PDB entry 3S3O | X-ray diffraction, 2.55 A resolution | chains A and B of the 4 polymer chains in the assembly

Chain A (and B):
Name: PFV integrase
Source organism: Human spumaretrovirus
Notes: EC 2.7.7.-; chain B of this document is another copy of the same molecule, construct and numbering; everything in this record applies to it too
UniProtKB: P14350 (POL_FOAMV); residues 1-392 here correspond to UniProt positions 752-1143 (UniProt number = residue number + 751)
Amino-acid sequence (395 residues; row label = number of the first residue in the row; numbers below 1 keep their minus sign (Gly-2 is residue -2)):
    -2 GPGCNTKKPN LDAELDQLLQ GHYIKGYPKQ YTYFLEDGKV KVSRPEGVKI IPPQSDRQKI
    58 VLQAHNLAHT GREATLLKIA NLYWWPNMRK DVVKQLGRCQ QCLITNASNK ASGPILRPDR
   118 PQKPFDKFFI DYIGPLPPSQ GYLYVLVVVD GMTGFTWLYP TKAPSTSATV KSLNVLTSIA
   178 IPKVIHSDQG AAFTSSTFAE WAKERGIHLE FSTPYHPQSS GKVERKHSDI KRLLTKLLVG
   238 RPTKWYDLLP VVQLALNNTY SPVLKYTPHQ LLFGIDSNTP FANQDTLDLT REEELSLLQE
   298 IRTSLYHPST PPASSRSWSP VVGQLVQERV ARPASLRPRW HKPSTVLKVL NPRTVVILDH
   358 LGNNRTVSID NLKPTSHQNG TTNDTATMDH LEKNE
Not modelled in the structure: -2 to 7, 376-392 (chain B: -2 to 115, 300-392)
Construct notes: expression tag (-2 to 0); engineered mutation Ser217 (Gly968 in P14350), His224 (Asn975 in P14350); variant Gly218 (Ser969 in P14350)
UniProt features mapped onto this chain:
  - binding site (Mg(2+)): Asp123, Asp185
Bound ions: Zn2+: His62, His66, Cys96, Cys99; Mg2+ site 1: Asp128, Asp185 (together with Dolutegravir); Mg2+ site 2: Asp128, Glu221 (together with Dolutegravir)
Small-molecule neighbours:
  - Dolutegravir (DLU; (4R,12aS)-N-(2,4-difluorobenzyl)-7-hydroxy-4-methyl-6,8-dioxo-3,4,6,8,12,12a-hexahydro-2H-pyrido[1',2':4,5]pyrazino[2,1-b][1,3]oxazine-9-carboxamide): Asp128, Tyr129, Asp185, Gln186, Gly187, Tyr212, Pro214, Gln215, Glu221, Arg329
  - hexane-1,6-diol (HEZ): Val172, Ser175, Ile176
Reported in the primary citation:
  - mutagenesis - S217H (2-fold): decreased binding to Dolutegravir

How chain A and chain B interact:
Pairs across the interface (64):
  Lys120(A) - Ile272(B)
  Pro121(A) - Ile272(B)
  Phe122(A) - Phe270(B)  hydrophobic
  Phe122(A) - Asn275(B)  hydrogen bond (backbone-side chain)
  Asn171(A) - Pro247(B)
  Thr174(A) - Leu251(B)
  Ser175(A) - Pro247(B)
  Ser175(A) - Gln250(B)
  Ser175(A) - Leu251(B)
  Ile176(A) - Phe152(B)
  Ile176(A) - Trp154(B)
  Ile176(A) - Phe270(B)  hydrophobic
  Ala177(A) - Leu251(B)  hydrophobic
  Ile178(A) - Leu251(B)  hydrophobic
  Ile178(A) - Asn275(B)  hydrogen bond (backbone-side chain)
  Ile178(A) - Thr276(B)
  Pro179(A) - Asn275(B)
  Lys180(A) - Asn275(B)  hydrogen bond
  Pro247(A) - Ser175(B)
  Gln250(A) - Ser175(B)  hydrogen bond (side chain-backbone)
  Gln250(A) - Ile176(B)
  Leu251(A) - Thr174(B)
  Leu251(A) - Ser175(B)
  Leu251(A) - Ile178(B)  hydrophobic
  His266(A) - Phe122(B)
  His266(A) - Ile176(B)
  Leu269(A) - Leu269(B)
  Leu269(A) - Phe270(B)
  Phe270(A) - Phe122(B)  hydrophobic
  Phe270(A) - Leu269(B)  hydrophobic
  Phe270(A) - Phe270(B)  hydrophobic
  Ile272(A) - Lys120(B)
  Ile272(A) - Phe122(B)
  Asp273(A) - Phe122(B)
  Ser274(A) - Phe122(B)
  Ser274(A) - Ala177(B)
  Ser274(A) - Ile178(B)  hydrogen bond (side chain-backbone)
  Asn275(A) - Ile178(B)  hydrogen bond (backbone-backbone)
  Asn275(A) - Pro179(B)  hydrogen bond (side chain-backbone)
  Asn275(A) - Lys180(B)
  Asn275(A) - Arg202(B)
  Asn275(A) - Gly203(B)  hydrogen bond (side chain-backbone)
  Thr276(A) - Ile178(B)
  Thr283(A) - Lys120(B)  hydrogen bond (backbone-side chain)
  Leu284(A) - Arg117(B)
  Leu284(A) - Pro118(B)
  Leu284(A) - Lys120(B)
  Asp285(A) - Pro118(B)
  Leu286(A) - Pro118(B)
  Leu286(A) - Lys120(B)  hydrogen bond (backbone-side chain)
  Thr287(A) - Lys120(B)
  Arg288(A) - Lys120(B)
  Arg288(A) - Pro121(B)
  Arg288(A) - Met149(B)
  Arg288(A) - Leu268(B)  hydrogen bond (side chain-backbone)
  Arg288(A) - Leu269(B)  hydrogen bond (side chain-backbone)
  Glu289(A) - Tyr263(B)
  Glu291(A) - Lys120(B)  salt bridge
  Leu292(A) - Gln267(B)
  Leu292(A) - Leu268(B)
  Leu292(A) - Gly271(B)
  Arg299(A) - Phe270(B)  hydrogen bond (side chain-backbone)
  Arg299(A) - Gly271(B)
  Arg299(A) - Ile272(B)
Interface residues without a listed pair, chain A (36 interface residues in all): Phe152, Trp154, Leu295, Gln296
Interface residues without a listed pair, chain B (32 interface residues in all): Gln119, Ile204, His266

Summary:
The interface between chain A and chain B involves 36 residues on one side and 32 on the other; the contacts
include 13 hydrogen bonds and 1 salt bridge. Among the polar pairs are Glu291(A)-Lys120(B),
Phe122(A)-Asn275(B) and Ile178(A)-Asn275(B). Chain A binds Dolutegravir and hexane-1,6-diol. The paper reports
that S217H of chain A reduces binding to Dolutegravir.
Chain A and chain B are both PFV integrase (Human spumaretrovirus); the structure, Crystal structure of the
Prototype Foamy Virus (PFV) N224H mutant intasome in complex with magnesium and ..., was determined by X-ray
diffraction together with 3S3M and 3S3N from the same study.
